Entry 4XQO (X-ray diffraction, 2.85 A resolution); this record covers chains A and F of the 6 polymer chains in the assembly.

# Chain A
Name: Hemagglutinin HA1 chain
From: Influenza A virus
Reference sequence: A0A059T4A1 (A0A059T4A1_9INFA); the construct lacks a stretch of the UniProt sequence and is renumbered around it, so the offset changes along the chain: 11-129 = UniProt 18-136; 130-158 = UniProt 138-166; 159-263 = UniProt 169-273; 265-276 = UniProt 274-285; 1 more segments
Sequence (326 residues; numbered 8 to 330 plus 4 insertion-coded residues; 1 number in that range is skipped by the numbering (no residue carries it; nothing is unmodelled there); the number before each row is that of its first residue; a row labelled like 158A-158B holds insertion residues (158A, then the next letters in order)):
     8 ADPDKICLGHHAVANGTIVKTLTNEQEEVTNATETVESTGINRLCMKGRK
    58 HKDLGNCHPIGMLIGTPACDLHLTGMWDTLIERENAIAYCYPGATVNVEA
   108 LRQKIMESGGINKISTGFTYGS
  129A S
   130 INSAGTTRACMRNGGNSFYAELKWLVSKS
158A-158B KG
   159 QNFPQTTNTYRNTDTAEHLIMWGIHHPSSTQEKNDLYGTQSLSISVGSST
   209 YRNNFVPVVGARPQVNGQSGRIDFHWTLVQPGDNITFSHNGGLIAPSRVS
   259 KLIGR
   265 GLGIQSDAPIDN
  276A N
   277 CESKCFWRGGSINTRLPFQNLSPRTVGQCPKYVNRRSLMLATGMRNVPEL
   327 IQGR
Unresolved in the structure: 8-10, 319, 325-330
Cystine bridges: Cys-52/Cys-277, Cys-64/Cys-76, Cys-97/Cys-139, Cys-281/Cys-305
Glycans and other covalent adducts: N-acetylglucosamine (NAG) linked to Asn-38, Asn-242; covalent link Cys-52/Cys-277
Sequence notes: expression tag (8-10)
From the paper describing this entry:
  - binding site for beta-D-galactopyranose: Gln-222, Gly-225, Ser-227
  - mutagenesis - Q226L: decreased binding to alpha2-3 sialosides
  - mutagenesis - Q226L: increased binding to human-type alpha2-6 receptors
  - mutagenesis - Q226L/G228S: increased binding to PAA-linked 6'-SLNLN
  - mutagenesis - Q226L/G228S: decreased binding to glycan array
  - mutagenesis - G225D: decreased binding to alpha2-3-sialylated glycans

# Chain F
Name: Hemagglutinin HA2 chain
From: Influenza A virus
Reference sequence: A0A059T4A1 (A0A059T4A1_9INFA); residues 1-174 here correspond to UniProt positions 341-514 (UniProt number = residue number + 340)
Sequence (181 residues; row label = number of the first residue in the row):
     1 GLFGAIAGFLENGWEGMVDGWYGFRHQNAQGTGQAADYKSTQAAIDQITG
    51 KLNRLVEKTNTEFESIESEFSEIEHQIGNVINWTKDSITDIWTYQAELLV
   101 AMENQHTIDMADSEMLNLYERVRKQLRQNAEEDGKGCFEIYHACDDSCME
   151 SIRNNTYDHSQYREEALLNRLNINSGRLVPR
Unresolved in the structure: 1, 30-33, 59, 173-181
Cystine bridges: Cys-144/Cys-148
Sequence notes: expression tag (175-181)

# How chain A and chain F interact
Contacting residue pairs (10):
  Glu-106(A) with Gln-76(F)
  Ala-107(A) with Glu-74(F); His-75(F)
  Gln-110(A) with His-75(F); Gln-76(F)
  Lys-111(A) with His-75(F)
  Glu-114(A) with His-75(F), salt bridge; Asn-79(F), hydrogen bond
  Phe-294(A) with Tyr-94(F)
  Lys-307(A) with Asp-90(F), salt bridge

# In short
7 residues of chain A face 6 of chain F across their interface, with 1 hydrogen bond and 2 salt bridges. Among
the polar pairs are Glu-114(A)/His-75(F), Lys-307(A)/Asp-90(F) and Glu-114(A)/Asn-79(F). From the paper: a
binding site for beta-D-galactopyranose at Gln-222(A), Gly-225(A) and Ser-227(A); Q226L of chain A reduces
binding to alpha2-3 sialosides; 3 substitutions were tested in all.
Here chain A is Hemagglutinin HA1 chain and chain F is Hemagglutinin HA2 chain, both from Influenza A virus.
Entry 4XQO (Crystal structure of hemagglutinin from Jiangxi-Donghu (2013) H10N8 influenza virus in complex
with 6'-SLN) was determined by X-ray diffraction (same publication as 4XQ5 and 4XQU).
